PDB entry 7S8N | electron microscopy, 2.90 A resolution | chains B and C of the 5 polymer chains in the assembly

Chain B:
Molecule: Gs-mini-Gq chimera
Source organism: Homo sapiens
Amino-acid sequence (246 residues; row label = number of the first residue in the row):
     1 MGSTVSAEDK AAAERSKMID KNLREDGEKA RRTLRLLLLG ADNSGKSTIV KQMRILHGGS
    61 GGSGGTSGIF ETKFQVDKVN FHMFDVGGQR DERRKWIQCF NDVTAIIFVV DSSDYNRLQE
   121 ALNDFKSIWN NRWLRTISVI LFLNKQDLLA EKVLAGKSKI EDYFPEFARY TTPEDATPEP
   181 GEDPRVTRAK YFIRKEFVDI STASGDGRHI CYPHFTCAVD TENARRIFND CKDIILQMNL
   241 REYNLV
Not modelled in the structure: 1-4, 52-67, 88-92

Chain C:
Molecule: Guanine nucleotide-binding protein G(I)/G(S)/G(T) subunit beta-1
Source organism: Homo sapiens
Reference sequence: P62873 (GBB1_HUMAN); numbering as in UniProt (aligned over 2-340)
Amino-acid sequence (345 residues; numbered -4 to 340; the number before each row is that of its first residue; numbers below 1 keep their minus sign (Gly-4 is residue -4)):
    -4 GPGSSGSELD QLRQEAEQLK NQIRDARKAC ADATLSQITN NIDPVGRIQM RTRRTLRGHL
    56 AKIYAMHWGT DSRLLVSASQ DGKLIIWDSY TTNKVHAIPL RSSWVMTCAY APSGNYVACG
   116 GLDNICSIYN LKTREGNVRV SRELAGHTGY LSCCRFLDDN QIVTSSGDTT CALWDIETGQ
   176 QTTTFTGHTG DVMSLSLAPD TRLFVSGACD ASAKLWDVRE GMCRQTFTGH ESDINAICFF
   236 PNGNAFATGS DDATCRLFDL RADQELMTYS HDNIICGITS VSFSKSGRLL LAGYDDFNCN
   296 VWDALKADRA GVLAGHDNRV SCLGVTDDGM AVATGSWDSF LKIWN
Not modelled in the structure: -4 to 3
Construct notes: expression tag (-4 to 1)
UniProt features mapped onto this chain:
  - modified residue: Ser2 (N-acetylserine), His266 (Phosphohistidine)
  - natural variant: Leu30 (L30F: In MRD42; uncertain significance), Arg52 (R52G: In MRD42), Gly64 (G64V: In MRD42), Asp76 (D76E: In MRD42; D76G: In MRD42), Gly77 (G77S: In MRD42), Lys78 (K78R: In MRD42), Ile80 (I80N: In MRD42; I80T: In MRD42), His91 (H91R: In MRD42; uncertain significance), Ala92 (A92T: In MRD42), Pro94 (P94S: In MRD42), Leu95 (L95P: In MRD42), Arg96 (R96L: In MRD42), 5 further natural variant entries in UniProt

How chain B and chain C interact:
Contacting residue pairs (30):
  Ala13(B) - Asn88(C)
  Arg15(B) - Val90(C)  hydrogen bond (side chain-backbone)
  Arg15(B) - His91(C)
  Ser16(B) - Asn88(C)
  Ser16(B) - Lys89(C)  hydrogen bond (side chain-backbone)
  Ile19(B) - Lys89(C)
  Asp20(B) - Lys89(C)  salt bridge
  Leu23(B) - Gly53(C)
  Leu23(B) - Leu55(C)
  Leu23(B) - Lys78(C)
  Leu23(B) - Ile80(C)  hydrophobic
  Asp26(B) - Lys78(C)  salt bridge
  Gly27(B) - Leu55(C)
  Arg35(B) - Trp99(C)
  Ile69(B) - Leu117(C)
  Phe84(B) - Trp99(C)  hydrophobic
  Lys95(B) - Tyr145(C)
  Lys95(B) - Asp186(C)
  Lys95(B) - Met188(C)
  Lys95(B) - Asp228(C)  salt bridge
  Lys95(B) - Asn230(C)
  Trp96(B) - Leu117(C)  hydrophobic
  Trp96(B) - Tyr145(C)
  Gln98(B) - Arg314(C)
  Cys99(B) - Tyr59(C)
  Phe100(B) - Trp99(C)  hydrophobic
  Asn101(B) - Lys57(C)
  Asn101(B) - Trp332(C)
  Trp133(B) - Asp290(C)
  Trp133(B) - Arg314(C)
Other interface residues (no listed pair), chain B (21 interface residues in all): Ala12, Gly68, Arg132
Other interface residues (no listed pair), chain C (25 interface residues in all): Gln75, Ala92, Met101, Cys204, Asp246

Summary:
The interface between chain B and chain C involves 21 residues on one side and 25 on the other, with 2
hydrogen bonds and 3 salt bridges. Among the polar pairs are Asp20(B)-Lys89(C), Asp26(B)-Lys78(C) and
Lys95(B)-Asp228(C).
Here chain B is Gs-mini-Gq chimera and chain C is Guanine nucleotide-binding protein G(I)/G(S)/G(T) subunit
beta-1, both from Homo sapiens. Entry 7S8N (CryoEM structure of Gq-coupled MRGPRX2 with small molecule agonist
(R)-Zinc-3573) was determined by electron microscopy (same publication as 7S8L).
